Entry 4J2A (X-ray diffraction, 1.80 A resolution); this record covers chains A and P of the 3 polymer chains in the assembly.

[Chain A]
Protein: DNA polymerase
From: Enterobacteria phage RB69
Notes: EC 2.7.7.7
Reference sequence: Q38087 (DPOL_BPR69); residues 1-901 here = UniProt positions 1-901
Chain sequence (901 residues; numbered 1 to 901; the number before each row is that of its first residue):
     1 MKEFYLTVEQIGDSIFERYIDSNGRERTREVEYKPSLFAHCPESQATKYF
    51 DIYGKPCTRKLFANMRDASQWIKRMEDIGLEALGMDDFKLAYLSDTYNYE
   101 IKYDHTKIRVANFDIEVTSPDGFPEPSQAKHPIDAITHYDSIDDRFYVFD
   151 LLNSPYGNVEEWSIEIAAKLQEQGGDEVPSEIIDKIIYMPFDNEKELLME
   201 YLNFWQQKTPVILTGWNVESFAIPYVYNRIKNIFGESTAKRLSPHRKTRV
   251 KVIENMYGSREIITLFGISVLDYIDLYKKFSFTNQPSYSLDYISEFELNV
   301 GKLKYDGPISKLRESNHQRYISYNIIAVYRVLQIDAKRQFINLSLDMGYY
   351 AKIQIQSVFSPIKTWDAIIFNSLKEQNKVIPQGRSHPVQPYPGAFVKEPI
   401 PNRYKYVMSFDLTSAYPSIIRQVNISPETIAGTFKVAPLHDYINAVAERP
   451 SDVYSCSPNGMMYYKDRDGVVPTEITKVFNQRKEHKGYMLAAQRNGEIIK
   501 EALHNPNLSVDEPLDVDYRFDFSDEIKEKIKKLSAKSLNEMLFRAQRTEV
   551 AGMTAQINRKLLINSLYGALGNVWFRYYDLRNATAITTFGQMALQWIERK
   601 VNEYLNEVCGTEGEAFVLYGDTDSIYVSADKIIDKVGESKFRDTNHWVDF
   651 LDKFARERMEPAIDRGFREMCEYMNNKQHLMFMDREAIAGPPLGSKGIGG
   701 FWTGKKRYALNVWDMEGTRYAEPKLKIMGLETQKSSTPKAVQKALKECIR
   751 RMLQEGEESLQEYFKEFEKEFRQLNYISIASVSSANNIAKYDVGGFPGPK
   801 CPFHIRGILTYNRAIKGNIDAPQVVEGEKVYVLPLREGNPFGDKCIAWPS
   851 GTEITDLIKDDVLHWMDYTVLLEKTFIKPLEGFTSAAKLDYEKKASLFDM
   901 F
Construct notes: engineered mutation Ala-222 (Asp in Q38087), Ala-327 (Asp in Q38087), Ala-415 (Leu in Q38087)
Ion coordination: Ca2+ site 1 near Glu-116 (its only coordinating residue here); Ca2+ site 2: Asp-411, Leu-412, Asp-623 (together with dTTP); Ca2+ site 3: Asn-505, Asn-507, Lys-531; Ca2+ site 4: Asp-623 (together with dTTP); Ca2+ site 5 near Glu-716 (its only coordinating residue here); Ca2+ site 6: Asp-860, Asp-861
Ligand contacts: dTTP (TTP): Asp-411, Leu-412, Thr-413, Ser-414, Ala-415, Tyr-416, Pro-417, Arg-482, Lys-486, Lys-560, Asn-564, Tyr-567, Thr-622, Asp-623
Swiss-Prot annotation at these positions:
  - region: Thr-248 to Thr-264 (Beta hairpin), Lys-705 to Tyr-708 (Binding of DNA in B-conformation), Leu-897 to Phe-901 (Interaction with the polymerase clamp)
  - binding site (Mg(2+)): Asp-114, Glu-116, Asp-411, Leu-412, Asp-623
  - binding site (substrate): Ser-414, Tyr-416, Arg-482, Lys-560
  - site: Asp-621 (Optimization of metal coordination by the polymerase active site), Lys-706 (Optimization of metal coordination by the polymerase active site), Asp-714 (Essential for viral replication)
From the paper describing this entry:
  - mutagenesis - L415A (5- to 25-fold): decreased catalytic activity on correct dNMP
  - mutagenesis - L415A: increased binding to dTTP
  - mutagenesis - L415A: increased catalytic activity on dTMP opposite dC
  - mutagenesis - L415A: increased catalytic activity on extension past T/C pair
  - binding site for the 18-nt DNA strand: Phe-359, Tyr-567
  - binding site for the 13-nt DNA strand (chain P): Thr-622
  - conformationally variable residues (side-chain flip): Asp-411, Leu-412, Thr-622, Asp-623, Ser-624
  - contacts within the chain: Gly-590/Thr-622 (water-mediated contact)
  - binding site for dTTP: Leu-412, Tyr-416

[Chain P]
Molecule: 13-nt DNA strand
Sequence (13 nucleotides; each row starts with the number of its first residue):
   103 GCGGACTGCTTAC

[Interface between chain A and chain P]
Residue-residue contacts - 29 pairs, chain A then chain P:
  Asn-284(A) / DT112(P)  sugar contact
  Asn-284(A) / DT113(P)  hydrogen bond to the phosphate
  Asp-621(A) / DC115(P)  phosphate contact
  Thr-622(A) / DC115(P)  sugar contact
  Asp-623(A) / DC115(P)  sugar contact
  Tyr-626(A) / DC115(P)  phosphate contact
  Lys-706(A) / DA114(P)  hydrogen bond to the base
  Tyr-708(A) / DC115(P)  hydrogen bond to the phosphate
  Met-728(A) / DA114(P)  phosphate contact
  Met-728(A) / DC115(P)  phosphate contact
  Gly-729(A) / DT113(P)  phosphate contact
  Gly-729(A) / DA114(P)  hydrogen bond to the phosphate
  Gln-733(A) / DT113(P)  sugar contact
  Gln-733(A) / DA114(P)  phosphate contact
  Lys-734(A) / DT113(P)  sugar contact
  Ser-735(A) / DT112(P)  phosphate contact
  Ser-735(A) / DT113(P)  hydrogen bond to the phosphate
  Ser-783(A) / DC111(P)  sugar contact
  Ser-783(A) / DT112(P)  phosphate contact
  Ser-784(A) / DC111(P)  phosphate contact
  Ser-784(A) / DT112(P)  hydrogen bond to the phosphate
  Ala-785(A) / DC111(P)  phosphate contact
  Asn-786(A) / DC111(P)  hydrogen bond to the phosphate
  Lys-790(A) / DG110(P)  salt bridge to the phosphate
  Tyr-791(A) / DT109(P)  hydrogen bond to the phosphate
  Tyr-791(A) / DG110(P)  hydrogen bond to the phosphate
  Pro-802(A) / DG110(P)  sugar contact
  His-804(A) / DG110(P)  phosphate contact
  His-804(A) / DC111(P)  salt bridge to the phosphate
Other interface residues (no listed pair), chain A (25 interface residues in all): Ile-727, Ser-736, Val-782, Asn-787, Lys-829

[Summary]
25 residues of chain A and 7 residues of chain P are in contact; the contacts include 9 hydrogen bonds and 2
salt bridges. Among the polar pairs are Lys-706(A)/DA114(P), Asn-284(A)/DT113(P) and Tyr-708(A)/DC115(P). From
the paper: a binding site for the 18-nt DNA strand at Phe-359(A) and Tyr-567(A); L415A of chain A reduces
catalytic activity on correct dNMP.
Here chain A is DNA polymerase (Enterobacteria phage RB69) and chain P is a 13-nt DNA strand. Entry 4J2A (RB69
DNA Polymerase L415A Ternary Complex) was determined by X-ray diffraction together with 4J2B and 4J2E from the
same study.
